Entry 1GHV (X-ray diffraction, 1.85 A resolution); this record covers chains H and I of the 3 polymer chains in the assembly.

Chain H:
Molecule: Thrombin
Organism: Homo sapiens
Notes: EC 3.4.21.5; fragment: heavy chain, residues 364-620
UniProtKB: P00734 (THRB_HUMAN); the construct lacks a stretch of the UniProt sequence and is renumbered around it, so the offset changes along the chain: 16-36 = UniProt 364-384; 37-60 = UniProt 386-409; 61-77 = UniProt 419-435; 78-97 = UniProt 437-456; 7 more segments
Sequence (257 residues; each row starts with the number of its first residue; note: 3 numbers in that range are skipped by the numbering (no residue carries them; nothing is unmodelled there); a row labelled like 60A-60I holds insertion residues (60A, then the next letters in order)):
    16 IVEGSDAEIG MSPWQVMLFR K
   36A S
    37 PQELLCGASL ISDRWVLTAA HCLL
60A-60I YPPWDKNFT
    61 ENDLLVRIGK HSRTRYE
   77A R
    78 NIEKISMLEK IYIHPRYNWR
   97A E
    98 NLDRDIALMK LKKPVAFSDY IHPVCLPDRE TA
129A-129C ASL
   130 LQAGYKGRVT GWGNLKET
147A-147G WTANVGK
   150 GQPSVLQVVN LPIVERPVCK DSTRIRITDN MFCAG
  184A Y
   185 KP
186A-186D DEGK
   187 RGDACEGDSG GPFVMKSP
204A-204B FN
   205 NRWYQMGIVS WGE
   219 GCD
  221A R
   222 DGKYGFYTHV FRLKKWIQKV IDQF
Not modelled in the structure: 147A-147G
Disulfide bonds: Cys-42/Cys-58, Cys-168/Cys-182, Cys-191/Cys-220
Ion coordination: Na+: Arg-221A, Lys-224
Residues lining bound ligands: 120 (2-(2-oxo-1,2-dihydro-pyridin-3-yl)-1H-benzoimidazole-5-carboxamidine): His-57, Trp-60D, Lys-60F, Asp-189, Ala-190, Cys-191, Glu-192, Ser-195, Val-213, Ser-214, Trp-215, Gly-216, Gly-219, Cys-220, Gly-226
UniProt features mapped onto this chain:
  - region: Ala-183 to Val-200 (High affinity receptor-binding region which is also known as the TP508 peptide)
  - active site (Charge relay system): His-57, Asp-102, Ser-195
  - glycosylation: Asn-60G (N-linked (GlcNAc...) (complex) asparagine)

Chain I:
Molecule: Acetyl hirudin
UniProtKB: P28504 (HIR2_HIRME); residue numbers follow UniProt; this construct covers 55-65
Sequence (11 residues; each row starts with the number of its first residue):
    55 DFEEIPEEYL Q
Modified / non-standard residues: Tyr-63 (o-sulfo-l-tyrosine; TYS)
UniProt features mapped onto this chain:
  - region: Asp-55 to Gln-65 (Interaction with fibrinogen-binding exosite of thrombin)
  - modified residue: Tyr-63 (Sulfotyrosine)

Chain H / chain I interface:
Residue-residue contacts (24):
  Phe-34(H) / Phe-56(I)  hydrophobic
  Lys-36(H) / Leu-64(I)  hydrogen bond (side chain-backbone)
  Gln-38(H) / Ile-59(I)
  Gln-38(H) / Leu-64(I)
  Leu-40(H) / Phe-56(I)  hydrophobic
  Leu-65(H) / Ile-59(I)  hydrophobic
  Leu-65(H) / Tyr-63(I)
  Arg-67(H) / Ile-59(I)
  Arg-73(H) / Asp-55(I)  salt bridge
  Arg-73(H) / Phe-56(I)
  Thr-74(H) / Asp-55(I)
  Thr-74(H) / Phe-56(I)
  Thr-74(H) / Glu-57(I)  hydrogen bond (backbone-backbone)
  Arg-75(H) / Asp-55(I)  hydrogen bond (side chain-backbone)
  Arg-75(H) / Glu-57(I)
  Tyr-76(H) / Glu-57(I)
  Tyr-76(H) / Glu-58(I)
  Tyr-76(H) / Pro-60(I)
  Tyr-76(H) / Tyr-63(I)
  Glu-80(H) / Tyr-63(I)
  Lys-81(H) / Tyr-63(I)
  Ile-82(H) / Tyr-63(I)
  Met-84(H) / Leu-64(I)
  Met-84(H) / Gln-65(I)
Interface residues without a listed pair, chain H (15 interface residues in all): Met-32

Summary:
15 residues of chain H and 9 residues of chain I are in contact; the contacts include 3 hydrogen bonds and 1
salt bridge. Polar contacts include Arg-73(H)/Asp-55(I), Lys-36(H)/Leu-64(I) and Arg-75(H)/Asp-55(I). Chain H
binds compound 120. From UniProt: 3 active-site residues on chain H.
Here chain H is Thrombin (Homo sapiens) and chain I is Acetyl hirudin. Entry 1GHV (A novel serine protease
inhibition motif involving A multi-centered short hydrogen bonding network at the active ...) was determined
by X-ray diffraction, deposited together with 1GHW, 1GHX, 1GHY, 1GI7, 1GI8 and 1GI9.
